5C1I - chains B and D of the 4 polymer chains in the assembly; structure by X-ray diffraction, 3.10 A resolution.

# Chain B (and D)
Name: tRNA (adenine(58)-N(1))-methyltransferase TrmI
Organism: Thermus thermophilus HB27
Notes: EC 2.1.1.220; chain D of this document is another copy of the same molecule, construct and numbering; everything in this record applies to it too
Reference sequence: Q8GBB2 (TRMI_THET2); numbering as in UniProt (aligned over 5-255)
Sequence (251 residues; each row starts with the number of its first residue):
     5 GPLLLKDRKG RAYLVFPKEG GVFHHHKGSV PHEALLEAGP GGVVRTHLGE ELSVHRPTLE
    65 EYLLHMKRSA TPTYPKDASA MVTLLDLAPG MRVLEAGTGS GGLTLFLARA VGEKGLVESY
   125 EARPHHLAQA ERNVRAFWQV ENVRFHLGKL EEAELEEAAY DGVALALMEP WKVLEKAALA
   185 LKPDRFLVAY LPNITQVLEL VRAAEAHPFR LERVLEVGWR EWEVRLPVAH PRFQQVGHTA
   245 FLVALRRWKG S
Sequence notes: engineered mutation Ala170 (Asp in Q8GBB2); conflict Gly254 (Ala in Q8GBB2)
UniProt features mapped onto this chain:
  - binding site (S-adenosyl-L-methionine): Ser104 to Leu107, Glu125, His130, Glu155
  - mutagenesis: Tyr78 (Y78A: 20-fold decrease in catalytic efficiency. No change in Km for S-adenosyl-L-methionine), Tyr194 (Y194A: 3-fold decrease in catalytic efficiency. Increase in Km for S-adenosyl-L-methionine)

# How chain B and chain D interact
Residue-residue contacts - 90 pairs, chain B then chain D:
  Pro44(B) - Asp188(D)
  Gly45(B) - Asp188(D)  hydrogen bond (backbone-side chain)
  Gly45(B) - Lys253(D)
  Val58(B) - Asp188(D)
  His59(B) - Asp188(D)  salt bridge
  His59(B) - Arg250(D)
  Arg60(B) - Asp90(D)  salt bridge
  Pro61(B) - Asp90(D)
  Thr62(B) - Asp90(D)
  Thr62(B) - Phe190(D)
  Leu63(B) - Asp90(D)  hydrogen bond (backbone-side chain)
  Glu64(B) - Arg217(D)  salt bridge
  Glu65(B) - Arg250(D)  salt bridge
  Ser83(B) - Ser83(D)  hydrogen bond
  Ser83(B) - Thr87(D)  hydrogen bond
  Ala84(B) - Ser83(D)
  Ala84(B) - Trp223(D)  hydrophobic
  Thr87(B) - Glu64(D)
  Thr87(B) - Pro79(D)
  Thr87(B) - Ser83(D)
  Thr87(B) - Phe110(D)
  Asp90(B) - Thr62(D)
  Asp90(B) - Leu63(D)  hydrogen bond (side chain-backbone)
  Asp90(B) - Arg113(D)  salt bridge
  Leu91(B) - Arg113(D)
  Ala92(B) - Arg113(D)
  Pro93(B) - Arg113(D)
  Pro93(B) - Gly116(D)
  Pro93(B) - Trp142(D)
  Phe110(B) - Thr87(D)
  Arg113(B) - Asp90(D)  salt bridge
  Arg113(B) - Leu91(D)
  Arg113(B) - Ala92(D)
  Arg113(B) - Pro93(D)
  Gly116(B) - Pro93(D)
  Gly116(B) - Glu117(D)
  Glu117(B) - Glu117(D)  hydrogen bond (backbone-side chain)
  Glu117(B) - Lys118(D)  salt bridge
  Lys118(B) - Glu117(D)
  Asp188(B) - His59(D)
  Phe190(B) - Thr62(D)
  Ile198(B) - Trp226(D)  hydrophobic
  Leu202(B) - Leu230(D)  hydrophobic
  Leu202(B) - Ala233(D)  hydrophobic
  Val205(B) - Leu230(D)  hydrophobic
  Leu215(B) - Val228(D)
  Arg217(B) - Glu64(D)  salt bridge
  Arg217(B) - Trp223(D)
  Arg217(B) - Glu225(D)  salt bridge
  Val218(B) - Glu225(D)
  Val218(B) - Trp226(D)  hydrogen bond (backbone-backbone)
  Val218(B) - Val228(D)  hydrophobic
  Leu219(B) - Arg224(D)
  Leu219(B) - Glu225(D)
  Glu220(B) - Gly222(D)
  Glu220(B) - Trp223(D)
  Glu220(B) - Arg224(D)  salt bridge
  Glu220(B) - Trp226(D)  hydrogen bond
  Val221(B) - Gly222(D)
  Val221(B) - Trp223(D)
  Gly222(B) - Glu220(D)
  Gly222(B) - Val221(D)
  Gly222(B) - Gly222(D)  hydrogen bond (backbone-backbone)
  Trp223(B) - Ala84(D)  hydrophobic
  Trp223(B) - Thr87(D)
  Trp223(B) - Arg217(D)
  Trp223(B) - Glu220(D)
  Trp223(B) - Val221(D)
  Arg224(B) - Val218(D)
  Arg224(B) - Leu219(D)
  Arg224(B) - Glu220(D)  salt bridge
  Glu225(B) - Arg217(D)  salt bridge
  Glu225(B) - Val218(D)
  Glu225(B) - Leu219(D)
  Trp226(B) - Ile198(D)  hydrophobic
  Trp226(B) - Val218(D)  hydrogen bond (backbone-backbone)
  Trp226(B) - Glu220(D)  hydrogen bond
  Trp226(B) - Phe245(D)  hydrophobic
  Val228(B) - Val205(D)  hydrophobic
  Val228(B) - Leu215(D)  hydrophobic
  Val228(B) - Val218(D)  hydrophobic
  Leu230(B) - Leu202(D)  hydrophobic
  Leu230(B) - Val205(D)  hydrophobic
  Leu230(B) - Arg206(D)
  Leu230(B) - Glu209(D)
  Phe245(B) - Trp226(D)  hydrophobic
  Arg250(B) - Arg60(D)
  Arg250(B) - Thr62(D)
  Arg250(B) - Glu65(D)  salt bridge
  Lys253(B) - His59(D)
Interface residues without a listed pair, chain B (50 interface residues in all): Lys10, Pro79, Leu88, Ala114, Trp142, Arg206, Ala233
Interface residues without a listed pair, chain D (50 interface residues in all): Pro61, Leu88, Ala114, Pro187, Arg189, Glu216

# In short
The chain B/chain D interface involves 50 residues from each chain; the contacts include 11 hydrogen bonds and
13 salt bridges. Polar pairs include His59(B)-Asp188(D), Arg60(B)-Asp90(D) and Glu64(B)-Arg217(D). Curated
annotation (UniProt) lists 7 S-adenosyl-L-methionine-binding residues and 2 mutagenesis sites on chain B.
Both chains are tRNA (adenine(58)-N(1))-methyltransferase TrmI (Thermus thermophilus HB27). Entry 5C1I (m1A58
tRNA methyltransferase mutant - D170A) was determined by X-ray diffraction, deposited together with 5C0O.
